Entry 9MSG (electron microscopy, 2.70 A resolution); this record covers chains E and F of the 14 polymer chains in the assembly.

[Chain E (and F)]
Protein: Transcriptional regulator (NtrC family)
Source organism: Aquifex aeolicus VF5
Notes: chain F of this document is another copy of the same molecule, construct and numbering; everything in this record applies to it too
Reference sequence: O67198 (O67198_AQUAE); residue numbers follow UniProt; this construct covers 121-387
Amino-acid sequence (268 residues; each row starts with the number of its first residue):
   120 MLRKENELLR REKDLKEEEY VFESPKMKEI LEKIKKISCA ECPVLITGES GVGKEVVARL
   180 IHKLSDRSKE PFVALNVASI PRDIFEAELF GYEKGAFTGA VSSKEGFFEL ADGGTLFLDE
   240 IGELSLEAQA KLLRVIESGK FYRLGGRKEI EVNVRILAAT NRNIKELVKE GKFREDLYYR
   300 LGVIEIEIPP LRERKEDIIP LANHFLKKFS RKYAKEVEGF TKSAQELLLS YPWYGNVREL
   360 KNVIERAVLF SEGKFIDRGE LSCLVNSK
Not modelled in the structure: 120-137, 385-387 (chain F: 120-138, 385-387)
Construct notes: initiating methionine (120)
Small-molecule neighbours: ADP (adenosine-5'-diphosphate): Y139, V140, F141, E168, S169, G170, V171, G172, K173, E174, V175, L320, F324, V356, R357, K360
What the authors report for this chain:
  - catalytic residues: R299 (citing earlier work)

[Chain E / chain F interface]
Residue-residue contacts (30):
  A193(E) with Y261(F)
  N195(E) with R253(F), hydrogen bond
  A197(E) with K250(F); R253(F)
  S198(E) with K250(F)
  P200(E) with L263(F), hydrophobic
  I203(E) with L263(F), hydrophobic
  E207(E) with L263(F); G264(F), hydrogen bond (side chain-backbone); R266(F), salt bridge
  Y211(E) with G214(F), hydrogen bond (side chain-backbone); A215(F)
  F216(E) with G214(F); A215(F)
  T217(E) with T217(F)
  G218(E) with G214(F)
  A219(E) with G214(F)
  K223(E) with G264(F), hydrogen bond (side chain-backbone); R266(F)
  E224(E) with R266(F), hydrogen bond (backbone-side chain)
  L229(E) with R266(F)
  E239(E) with R253(F), salt bridge
  R357(E) with E256(F), salt bridge
  N361(E) with R299(F), hydrogen bond
  E364(E) with R299(F), salt bridge
  R365(E) with Y298(F); G301(F); V302(F), hydrogen bond (side chain-backbone)
  F369(E) with V302(F)
  C382(E) with Y298(F)
Other interface residues (no listed pair), chain E (28 interface residues in all): A206, S221, G225, K331, V362, L368
Other interface residues (no listed pair), chain F (21 interface residues in all): E160, C161, E205, K213, F216, A219, I303

[Summary]
28 residues of chain E face 21 of chain F across their interface; the contacts include 7 hydrogen bonds and 4
salt bridges. Among the polar pairs are E207(E)-R266(F), E239(E)-R253(F) and R357(E)-E256(F). Bound to chain
E: ADP. From the paper: the catalytic residue R299(E).
Both chains are Transcriptional regulator (NtrC family) (Aquifex aeolicus VF5). Entry 9MSG (De novo SigN RNA
polymerase transcription initiation intermediate with bound SigN-RII) was determined by electron microscopy
(same publication as 9MSE, 9MSF, 9MSH and 9MSJ).
